6JTQ - chains A and J of the 3 polymer chains in the assembly; structure by X-ray diffraction, 2.48 A resolution.

Chain A:
Name: TAL effector
Amino-acid sequence (499 residues; numbered 230 to 728; the number before each row is that of its first residue):
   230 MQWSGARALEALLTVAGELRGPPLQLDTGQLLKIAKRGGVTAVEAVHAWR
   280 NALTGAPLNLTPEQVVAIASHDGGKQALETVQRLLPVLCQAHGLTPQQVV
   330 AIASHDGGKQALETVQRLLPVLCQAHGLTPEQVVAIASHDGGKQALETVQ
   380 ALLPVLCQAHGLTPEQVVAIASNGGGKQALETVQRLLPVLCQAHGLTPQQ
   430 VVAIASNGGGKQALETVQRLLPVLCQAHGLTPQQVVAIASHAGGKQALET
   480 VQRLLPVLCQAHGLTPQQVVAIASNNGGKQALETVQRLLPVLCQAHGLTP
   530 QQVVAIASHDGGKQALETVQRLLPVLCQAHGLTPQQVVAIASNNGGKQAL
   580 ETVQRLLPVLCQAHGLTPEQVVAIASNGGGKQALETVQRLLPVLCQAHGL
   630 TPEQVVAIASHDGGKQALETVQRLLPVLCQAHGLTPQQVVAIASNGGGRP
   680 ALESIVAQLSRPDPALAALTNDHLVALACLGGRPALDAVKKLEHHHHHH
Not modelled in the structure: 727-728

Chain J:
Molecule: 17-nt DNA strand
Sequence (17 nucleotides; row label = number of the first residue in the row; numbers below 1 keep their minus sign (DA-14 is residue -14)):
   -14 AGAGACGCGAAGGGACA

How chain A and chain J interact:
Residue-residue contacts (7):
  Lys262(A) - DA-5(J)  phosphate contact
  Lys265(A) - DA-4(J)  phosphate contact
  Lys265(A) - DG-3(J)  salt bridge to the phosphate
  Arg266(A) - DA-4(J)  hydrogen bond to the base
  Arg266(A) - DG-3(J)  hydrogen bond to the base
  His334(A) - DG-6(J)  phosphate contact
  Asn573(A) - DA-10(J)  base contact
Also at the interface, not in a pair above, chain A (9 interface residues in all): His300, Asp301, Asp335, Asp369
Also at the interface, not in a pair above, chain J (6 interface residues in all): DG-2

Summary:
9 residues of chain A face 6 of chain J across their interface, with 2 hydrogen bonds and 1 salt bridge. Polar
contacts include Arg266(A)-DA-4(J), Arg266(A)-DG-3(J) and Lys265(A)-DG-3(J).
Chain A is TAL effector and chain J is a 17-nt DNA strand; the structure, RVD HA specifically contacts 5mC
through van der Waals interactions, was determined by X-ray diffraction.
